1DXD - chain A; structure by X-ray diffraction, 1.40 A resolution.

[Chain A]
Protein: Myoglobin
Source organism: Physeter catodon
Reference sequence: P02185 (MYG_PHYCA); residues 0-153 here correspond to UniProt positions 1-154 (UniProt number = residue number + 1)
Chain sequence (154 residues; each row starts with the number of its first residue; numbering starts at 0):
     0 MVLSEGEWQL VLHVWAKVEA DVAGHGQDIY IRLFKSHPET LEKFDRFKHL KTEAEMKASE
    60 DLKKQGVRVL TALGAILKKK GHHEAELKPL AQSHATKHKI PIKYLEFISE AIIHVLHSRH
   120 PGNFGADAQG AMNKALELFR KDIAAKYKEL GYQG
Differences from the reference sequence: engineered mutation Tyr29 (Leu in P02185), Gln64 (His in P02185), Arg67 (Thr in P02185), Asn122 (Asp in P02185)
Ion coordination: heme Fe near His93 (its only coordinating residue here)
Small-molecule neighbours:
  - carbon monoxide (CMO): Gly25, Ile28, Tyr29, Gly65, Val68, Leu69, Ile107
  - heme (HEM): Thr39, Lys42, Phe43, Arg45, Phe46, Gln64, Arg67, Val68, Ala71, Leu72, Leu89, Ser92, His93, His97, Ile99, Tyr103, Leu104, Ile107, Ile111, Phe138
UniProt features mapped onto this chain:
  - binding site (heme b): His93
  - modified residue: Ser3 (Phosphoserine)
Reported in the primary citation:
  - heme coordination: His93

[In short]
Bound to chain A: heme and carbon monoxide. Curated annotation (UniProt) lists heme b-binding residue His93.
The paper reports heme coordination by His93.
Chain A is Myoglobin (Physeter catodon); the structure, Photolyzed CO complex of Myoglobin Mb-YQR at 20K, was
determined by X-ray diffraction together with 1DXC from the same study.
